7S9Y - chain A; structure by electron microscopy, 3.56 A resolution.

[Chain A]
Molecule: Cytochrome c biogenesis protein
Source organism: Helicobacter hepaticus
Reference sequence: Q7VHG9 (Q7VHG9_HELHP); residues 1-936 here = UniProt positions 1-936
Chain sequence (942 residues; numbered 1 to 942; the number before each row is that of its first residue):
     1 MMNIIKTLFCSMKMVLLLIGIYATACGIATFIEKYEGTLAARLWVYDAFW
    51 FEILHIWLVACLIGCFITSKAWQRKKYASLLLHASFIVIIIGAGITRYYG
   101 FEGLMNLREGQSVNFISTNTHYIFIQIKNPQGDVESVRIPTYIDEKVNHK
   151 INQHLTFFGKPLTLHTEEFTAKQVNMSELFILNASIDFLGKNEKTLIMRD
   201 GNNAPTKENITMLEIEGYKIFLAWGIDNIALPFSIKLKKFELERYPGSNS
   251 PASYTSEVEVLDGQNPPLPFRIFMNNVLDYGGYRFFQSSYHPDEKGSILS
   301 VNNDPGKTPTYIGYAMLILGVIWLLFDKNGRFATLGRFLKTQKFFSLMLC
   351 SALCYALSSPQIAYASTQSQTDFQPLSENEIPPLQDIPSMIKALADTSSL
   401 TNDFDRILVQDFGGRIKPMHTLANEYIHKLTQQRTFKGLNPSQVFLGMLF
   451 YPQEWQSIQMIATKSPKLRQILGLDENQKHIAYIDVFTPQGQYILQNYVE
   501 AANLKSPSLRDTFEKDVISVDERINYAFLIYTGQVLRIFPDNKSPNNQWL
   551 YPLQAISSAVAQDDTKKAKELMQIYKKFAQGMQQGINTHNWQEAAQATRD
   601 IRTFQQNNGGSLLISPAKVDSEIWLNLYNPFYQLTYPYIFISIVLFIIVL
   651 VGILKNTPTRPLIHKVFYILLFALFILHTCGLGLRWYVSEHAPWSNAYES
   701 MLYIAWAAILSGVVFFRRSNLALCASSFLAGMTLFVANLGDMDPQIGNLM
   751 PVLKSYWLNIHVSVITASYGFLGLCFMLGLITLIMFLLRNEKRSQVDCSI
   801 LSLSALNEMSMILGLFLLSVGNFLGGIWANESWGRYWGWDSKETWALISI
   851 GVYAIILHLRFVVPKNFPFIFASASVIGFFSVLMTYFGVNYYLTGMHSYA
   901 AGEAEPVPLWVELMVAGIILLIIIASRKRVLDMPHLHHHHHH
Unresolved in the structure: 345-385
Construct notes: expression tag (937-942)
Metal / ion sites: heme b/c Fe site 1: His83, His858; heme b/c Fe site 2: His761, His897
Residues lining bound ligands:
  - heme b/c (HEB), molecule 1: Met12, Val15, Ile19, Leu58, Cys61, Leu62, Cys65, Phe66, Ser69, Arg74, Lys76, Ser79, Leu82, His83, Phe86, Leu324, Gly330, Arg331, Leu815, Phe816, Ala854, His858, Arg860, Phe861
  - heme b/c (HEB), molecule 2: Trp694, Ser695, Ala697, Ser700, Leu753, Leu758, His761, Val762, Ile765, Thr766, Tyr769, Asn822, Gly825, Gly826, Trp828, Ala829, Ser832, Trp833, Lys842, Glu843, Ala846, Thr885, Tyr886, Asn890, His897, Tyr899, Ala900
  - phosphatidylethanolamine (PTY): Ile19, Tyr22, Arg42, Tyr46, Phe51, Glu52, His55, Leu58, Phe86, Ile89, Ile90, Ala93, Gly94, Ile95, Thr96, Arg97, Tyr98, Tyr99, Gly100, Glu102, Phe823, Trp837, Trp839, Leu847, Gly851
Reported in the primary citation:
  - heme b/c coordination: His83, His761, His858, His897
  - binding site for heme b/c: Trp828, Trp833
  - conformationally variable residues (order/disorder transition): His897

[Overview]
Bound to chain A: heme b/c and phosphatidylethanolamine. His83 and His858 coordinate heme b/c Fe site 1.
His761 and His897 coordinate heme b/c Fe site 2. From the paper: a binding site for heme b/c at Trp828 and
Trp833; heme b/c coordination by His83, His761 and His858 among others.
Chain A is Cytochrome c biogenesis protein (Helicobacter hepaticus); the structure, Helicobacter Hepaticus
CcsBA Open Conformation, was determined by electron microscopy, deposited together with 7S9Z.
